9FZK - chains A and B; structure by X-ray diffraction, 1.30 A resolution.

Chain A:
Name: Non-structural protein 11
From: Severe acute respiratory syndrome coronavirus 2
Reference sequence: P0DTC1 (R1A_SARS2); residues 1-131 here correspond to UniProt positions 4254-4384 (UniProt number = residue number + 4253)
Chain sequence (131 residues; row label = number of the first residue in the row):
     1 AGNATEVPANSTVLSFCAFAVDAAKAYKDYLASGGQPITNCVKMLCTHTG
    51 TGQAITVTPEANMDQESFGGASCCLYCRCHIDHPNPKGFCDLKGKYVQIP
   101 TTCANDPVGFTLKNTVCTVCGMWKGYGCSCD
Ion coordination: Zn2+ site 1: Cys-74, Cys-77, His-83, Cys-90; Zn2+ site 2: Cys-117, Cys-120, Cys-128, Cys-130

Chain B:
Name: Guanine-N7 methyltransferase nsp14
From: Severe acute respiratory syndrome coronavirus 2
Notes: EC 2.1.1.56, 3.1.13.-
Reference sequence: P0DTD1 (R1AB_SARS2); residues 1-289 here correspond to UniProt positions 5926-6214 (UniProt number = residue number + 5925)
Chain sequence (290 residues; numbered 0 to 289; the number before each row is that of its first residue; numbering starts at 0):
     0 MAENVTGLFKDCSKVITGLHPTQAPTHLSVDTKFKTEGLCVDIPGIPKDM
    50 TYRRLISMMGFKMNYQVNGYPNMFITREEAIRHVRAWIGFDVEGCHATRE
   100 AVGTNLPLQLGFSTGVNLVAVPTGYVDTPNNTDFSRVSAKPPPGDQFKHL
   150 IPLMYKGLPWNVVRIKIVQMLSDTLKNLSDRVVFVLWAHGFELTSMKYFV
   200 KIGPERTCCLCDRRATCFSTASDTYACWHHSIGFDYVYNPFMIDVQQWGF
   250 TGNLQSNHDLYCQVHGNAHVASCDAIMTRCLAVHECFVKR
Not modelled in the structure: 0-2, 289
Differences from the reference sequence: initiating methionine (0)
Ion coordination: Zn2+ site 1: Cys-207, Cys-210, Cys-226, His-229; Zn2+ site 2: His-257, Cys-261, His-264, Cys-279
Curated features (UniProtKB/Swiss-Prot):
  - active site: Asp-90, Glu-92, Glu-191, His-268, Asp-273
  - binding site (Mg(2+)): Asp-90, Glu-92, Glu-191, His-268, Asp-273
  - binding site (Zn(2+)): Cys-207, Cys-210, Cys-226, His-229, His-257, Cys-261, His-264, Cys-279

Chain A / chain B interface:
Residue-residue contacts (115):
  Ala-1(A) / Lys-9(B)  hydrogen bond (backbone-side chain)
  Gly-2(A) / Asp-10(B)
  Asn-3(A) / Lys-9(B)
  Asn-3(A) / Asp-10(B)  hydrogen bond (backbone-backbone)
  Ala-4(A) / Val-4(B)  hydrophobic
  Ala-4(A) / Thr-5(B)
  Ala-4(A) / Leu-27(B)
  Thr-5(A) / Phe-8(B)  hydrogen bond (side chain-backbone)
  Thr-5(A) / Thr-25(B)  hydrogen bond (backbone-side chain)
  Thr-5(A) / Leu-27(B)
  Thr-5(A) / Ser-28(B)
  Glu-6(A) / Val-4(B)
  Glu-6(A) / Thr-5(B)  hydrogen bond (backbone-backbone)
  Glu-6(A) / Leu-7(B)
  Glu-6(A) / Thr-25(B)
  Glu-6(A) / Leu-27(B)
  Val-7(A) / Asn-3(B)
  Val-7(A) / Thr-5(B)
  Val-7(A) / Leu-27(B)  hydrophobic
  Pro-8(A) / Asn-3(B)
  Pro-8(A) / Val-4(B)
  Pro-8(A) / Thr-5(B)
  Ser-11(A) / Thr-5(B)
  Ser-11(A) / Lys-61(B)
  Thr-12(A) / Asn-63(B)  hydrogen bond
  Thr-12(A) / Tyr-64(B)
  Leu-14(A) / Phe-8(B)  hydrophobic
  Ser-15(A) / Leu-7(B)
  Ser-15(A) / Phe-60(B)
  Ser-15(A) / Lys-61(B)  hydrogen bond (side chain-backbone)
  Ser-15(A) / Met-62(B)
  Phe-16(A) / Tyr-64(B)  hydrophobic
  Phe-16(A) / Val-66(B)  hydrophobic
  Phe-16(A) / Tyr-69(B)  hydrophobic
  Phe-16(A) / Ile-201(B)  hydrophobic
  Ala-18(A) / Lys-196(B)  hydrogen bond (backbone-side chain)
  Phe-19(A) / Phe-60(B)  hydrophobic
  Phe-19(A) / Met-62(B)  hydrophobic
  Phe-19(A) / Leu-192(B)
  Phe-19(A) / Met-195(B)
  Phe-19(A) / Lys-196(B)
  Phe-19(A) / Val-199(B)
  Phe-19(A) / Lys-200(B)
  Phe-19(A) / Ile-201(B)  hydrogen bond (backbone-backbone)
  Ala-20(A) / Ile-201(B)
  Val-21(A) / Lys-200(B)
  Val-21(A) / Ile-201(B)  hydrogen bond (backbone-backbone)
  Val-21(A) / Phe-217(B)  hydrophobic
  Val-21(A) / Tyr-224(B)
  Val-21(A) / Tyr-237(B)  hydrophobic
  Lys-25(A) / Tyr-69(B)
  Ala-26(A) / Tyr-69(B)
  Asp-29(A) / Val-66(B)
  Asp-29(A) / Tyr-69(B)  hydrogen bond
  Tyr-30(A) / Val-66(B)  hydrophobic
  Ser-33(A) / Gln-65(B)
  Ser-33(A) / Val-66(B)
  Ser-33(A) / Asn-67(B)  hydrogen bond (side chain-backbone)
  Asn-40(A) / Thr-25(B)
  Asn-40(A) / His-26(B)  hydrogen bond (backbone-backbone)
  Asn-40(A) / Leu-27(B)  hydrogen bond (side chain-backbone)
  Cys-41(A) / His-26(B)
  Val-42(A) / Pro-20(B)
  Val-42(A) / Ala-23(B)
  Val-42(A) / Thr-25(B)
  Val-42(A) / His-26(B)
  Val-42(A) / Val-29(B)  hydrophobic
  Lys-43(A) / Leu-38(B)
  Lys-43(A) / Cys-39(B)  hydrogen bond (backbone-backbone)
  Met-44(A) / Pro-20(B)  hydrophobic
  Met-44(A) / Cys-39(B)
  Met-44(A) / Val-40(B)
  Met-44(A) / Asp-41(B)
  Leu-45(A) / Thr-35(B)
  Leu-45(A) / Glu-36(B)
  Leu-45(A) / Leu-38(B)  hydrophobic
  Leu-45(A) / Cys-39(B)  hydrogen bond (backbone-backbone)
  Leu-45(A) / Val-40(B)  hydrophobic
  Thr-58(A) / Asp-41(B)
  Pro-59(A) / Asp-41(B)
  Gly-69(A) / Pro-20(B)
  Gly-70(A) / Thr-21(B)
  Ala-71(A) / Thr-21(B)  hydrogen bond (backbone-backbone)
  Ala-71(A) / Gln-22(B)
  Ala-71(A) / Ala-23(B)
  Ser-72(A) / Ala-23(B)
  Ser-72(A) / Pro-24(B)
  Arg-78(A) / Phe-8(B)
  Arg-78(A) / Pro-24(B)  hydrogen bond (side chain-backbone)
  Arg-78(A) / Thr-25(B)
  Cys-79(A) / Phe-8(B)
  His-80(A) / Phe-8(B)
  His-80(A) / Ile-55(B)
  His-80(A) / Tyr-124(B)
  His-80(A) / Asp-126(B)  salt bridge
  His-80(A) / Thr-131(B)
  Ile-81(A) / Lys-196(B)
  Gly-88(A) / Asn-130(B)
  Phe-89(A) / Asn-129(B)
  Phe-89(A) / Asn-130(B)
  Cys-90(A) / Asn-129(B)  hydrogen bond (backbone-backbone)
  Lys-93(A) / Thr-21(B)
  Lys-93(A) / Gln-22(B)
  Lys-93(A) / Tyr-51(B)
  Lys-93(A) / Thr-127(B)  hydrogen bond (side chain-backbone)
  Lys-93(A) / Pro-128(B)
  Lys-93(A) / Asn-130(B)
  Gly-94(A) / Thr-21(B)  hydrogen bond (backbone-backbone)
  Gly-94(A) / Lys-47(B)  hydrogen bond (backbone-side chain)
  Lys-95(A) / Thr-21(B)
  Lys-95(A) / Lys-47(B)
  Tyr-96(A) / His-19(B)
  Tyr-96(A) / Pro-20(B)
  Tyr-96(A) / Thr-21(B)
  Tyr-96(A) / Asp-41(B)  hydrogen bond
Also at the interface, not in a pair above, chain A (48 interface residues in all): Cys-77, His-83, Leu-92
Also at the interface, not in a pair above, chain B (58 interface residues in all): Cys-11, Met-57, Val-101, Gly-102, Pro-203, Asp-222

Overview:
48 residues of chain A and 58 residues of chain B are in contact, with 23 hydrogen bonds and 1 salt bridge.
Polar pairs include His-80(A)/Asp-126(B), Ala-1(A)/Lys-9(B) and Thr-5(A)/Phe-8(B). From UniProt: 5 active-site
residues, 5 Mg2+-binding residues and 8 Zn2+-binding residues on chain B.
Here chain A is Non-structural protein 11 and chain B is Guanine-N7 methyltransferase nsp14, both from Severe
acute respiratory syndrome coronavirus 2. Entry 9FZK (SARS CoV-2 nsp10 in complex with theExoN domain from
nsp14) was determined by X-ray diffraction (same publication as 9FW2, 9FWH, 9FWI, 9FWJ, 9FWK, 9FWL and 10
further entries).
